PDB entry 7LFL | X-ray diffraction, 1.60 A resolution | chains A and C of the 3 polymer chains in the assembly

# Chain A
Protein: Histocompatibility 2, M region locus 3
From: Mus musculus
Notes: engineered mutation(s): G299 deletion
Reference sequence: Q31093 (Q31093_MOUSE); aligned to UniProt positions 25-300 over residues 1-276 (the alignment contains insertions or deletions, so no single offset holds)
Sequence (282 residues; row label = number of the first residue in the row):
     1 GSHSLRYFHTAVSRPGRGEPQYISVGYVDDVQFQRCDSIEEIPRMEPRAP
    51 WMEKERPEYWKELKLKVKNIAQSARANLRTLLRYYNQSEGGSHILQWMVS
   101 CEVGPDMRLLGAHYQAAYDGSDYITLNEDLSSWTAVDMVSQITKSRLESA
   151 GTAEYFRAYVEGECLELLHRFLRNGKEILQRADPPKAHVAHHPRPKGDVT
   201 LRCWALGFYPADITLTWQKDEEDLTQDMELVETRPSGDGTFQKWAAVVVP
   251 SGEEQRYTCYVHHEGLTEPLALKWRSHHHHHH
Disordered / not traced: 276-282
Sequence notes: expression tag (277-282)
Disulfide bonds: Cys101-Cys164, Cys203-Cys259
Glycans and other covalent adducts: N-acetylglucosamine (NAG) linked to Asn86

# Chain C
Protein: Heptapeptide from NADH-ubiquinone oxidoreductase chain 1
Notes: EC 7.1.1.2; fragment: First seven amino-terminal residues
Reference sequence: P03888 (NU1M_MOUSE); residue numbers follow UniProt; this construct covers 1-7
Sequence (7 residues; each row starts with the number of its first residue):
     1 MFFINVL
Sequence notes: engineered mutation Val6 (Ile in P03888)
Modified positions: Met1 (N-formylmethionine; FME)

# Interface between chain A and chain C
Residue-residue contacts (38):
  Tyr7(A) with Met1(C)
  His9(A) with Met1(C)
  Tyr22(A) with Met1(C)
  Ser24(A) with Met1(C)
  Leu63(A) with Met1(C)
  Lys66(A) with Met1(C)
  Val67(A) with Met1(C)
  Ile70(A) with Met1(C)
  Ser73(A) with Phe3(C)
  Ala74(A) with Phe3(C), hydrophobic
  Asn77(A) with Phe3(C); Asn5(C), hydrogen bond; Val6(C), hydrogen bond (side chain-backbone); Leu7(C)
  Thr80(A) with Leu7(C)
  Leu81(A) with Leu7(C), hydrophobic
  Tyr84(A) with Leu7(C), hydrophobic
  Trp97(A) with Phe2(C), hydrogen bond (side chain-backbone); Phe3(C), hydrophobic
  Val99(A) with Met1(C); Phe2(C)
  Tyr114(A) with Phe2(C); Phe3(C); Ile4(C), hydrogen bond (side chain-backbone)
  Tyr123(A) with Val6(C), hydrophobic; Leu7(C)
  Trp133(A) with Ile4(C), hydrophobic
  Val139(A) with Leu7(C), hydrophobic
  Ile142(A) with Leu7(C), hydrophobic
  Thr143(A) with Val6(C), hydrogen bond (side chain-backbone); Leu7(C)
  Arg146(A) with Leu7(C), hydrogen bond (side chain-backbone)
  Leu147(A) with Ile4(C), hydrophobic; Asn5(C)
  Tyr155(A) with Phe2(C)
  Phe156(A) with Phe2(C), hydrophobic
  Tyr159(A) with Met1(C), hydrogen bond (side chain-backbone); Phe2(C), hydrophobic
Other interface residues (no listed pair), chain A (32 interface residues in all): Gln34, Cys36, Leu95, Thr152, Glu163

# Summary
32 residues of chain A and 7 residues of chain C are in contact, with 7 hydrogen bonds. Among the polar pairs
are Asn77(A)-Asn5(C), Asn77(A)-Val6(C) and Trp97(A)-Phe2(C). N-acetylglucosamine is covalently linked to
Asn86(A).
Here chain A is Histocompatibility 2, M region locus 3 (Mus musculus) and chain C is Heptapeptide from
NADH-ubiquinone oxidoreductase chain 1. Entry 7LFL (MODEL OF MHC CLASS Ib H2-M3 WITH MOUSE ND1 N-TERMINAL
HEPTAPEPTIDE, VAL MUTANT, MONOCLINIC CELL, REFINED ...) was determined by X-ray diffraction together with
7LFI, 7LFJ, 7LFK and 7LFM from the same study.
